PDB entry 9J2F | electron microscopy, 2.20 A resolution | chains L and M of the 54 polymer chains in the assembly

# Chain L
Name: Reaction center protein L chain
From: Blastochloris tepida
Reference sequence: A0A348FW72 (A0A348FW72_9HYPH); residues 0-273 here correspond to UniProt positions 1-274 (UniProt number = residue number + 1)
Chain sequence (274 residues; numbered 0 to 273; the number before each row is that of its first residue; numbering starts at 0):
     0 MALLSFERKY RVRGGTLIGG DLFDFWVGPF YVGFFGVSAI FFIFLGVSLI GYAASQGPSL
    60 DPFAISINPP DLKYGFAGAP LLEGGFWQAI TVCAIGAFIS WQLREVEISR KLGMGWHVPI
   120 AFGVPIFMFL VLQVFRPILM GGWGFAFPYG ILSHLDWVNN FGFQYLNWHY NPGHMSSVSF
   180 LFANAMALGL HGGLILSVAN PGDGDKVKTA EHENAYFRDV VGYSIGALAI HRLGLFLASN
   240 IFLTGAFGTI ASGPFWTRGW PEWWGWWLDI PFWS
Disordered / not traced: 0
Ion coordination: Fe ion: His190, His230 (shared with His218(M), Glu233(M), His265(M) of chain M)
Small-molecule neighbours:
  - bacteriochlorophyll b (BCB), molecule 1: Val46, Ile49, Phe97, Phe128, Leu131, Phe146, Ile150, Leu151, His153, Leu154, Trp156, Val157
  - bacteriochlorophyll b (BCB), molecule 2: Phe97, Phe121, Pro124, Ile125, Met127, Phe128, Leu131, Val157, Asn158, Phe160, Gly161, Phe162, Trp167, His168, Asn170, Gly172, His173, Ser176, Val177, Leu180, Phe181, Ile240, Phe241, Gly244, Ala245, Gly247, Thr248
  - bacteriochlorophyll b (BCB), molecule 3: Val157, Phe162, His168, Leu180, Phe181
  - bacteriochlorophyll b (BCB), molecule 4: His168, His173, Met174, Val177, Ser178, Phe179, Phe181, Ala182, Met185, Ala186, Leu232, Phe235, Leu236
  - bacteriopheophytin b (BPB), molecule 1: Phe41, Ile42, Gly45, Val46, Ile49, Ile89, Cys92, Ala93, Ala96, Phe97, Trp100, Glu104, Val117, Ala120, Phe121, Val123, Pro124, Phe128, Phe146, Tyr148, Gly149, Ile150, His153, Ala237, Ser238, Phe241
  - bacteriopheophytin b (BPB), molecule 2: Phe181, Ala184, Met185, Leu189, Phe216, Val219, Val220
  - diacyl glycerol (DGA): Pro171, Gly172, Ser175, Thr243, Phe246, Trp262, Trp265
  - menaquinone-7 (MQ7): Val26, Phe29, Tyr30, Val31, Gly35, Val36, Ile39, Ile42, Trp100, Arg103
  - Ubiquinone-8 (UQ8), molecule 1: Phe33, Phe34, Val36, Ser37, Phe40, Phe41, Val91, Ile94, Gly95, Ile98, Ser99
  - Ubiquinone-8 (UQ8), molecule 2: Asn170, Pro171, Gly172, Phe246, Gly247, Ala250, Phe254, Trp255, Trp259, Trp262
  - Ubiquinone-8 (UQ8), molecule 3: Ala186, Leu189, His190, Leu193, Ile194, Glu212, Asn213, Phe216, Val220, Tyr222, Ser223, Ile224, Gly225, Ala226, Ile229, Leu232
  - Ubiquinone-8 (UQ8), molecule 4: Trp263, Trp265, Trp266

# Chain M
Name: Reaction center protein M chain
From: Blastochloris tepida
Reference sequence: A0A348FW73 (A0A348FW73_9HYPH); residues 0-331 here correspond to UniProt positions 1-332 (UniProt number = residue number + 1)
Chain sequence (332 residues; row label = number of the first residue in the row; numbering starts at 0):
     0 MADFQTIYTQ IQARGPDHFG PSGQWGDIDR VGKPIFIKWL GRIGDAQIGP VYLGASGVGG
    60 IAFGLTAILI IGFNMLAQVS FDPLQFFRQF FWLGLYPPKA QYGMGIPPLN DGGWWLMAGL
   120 MMTLSLGCWW IRVYSRARAL GLGTHIAWNF AMAIFFVLCI GFFHPVLVGS WSEAVPFGIF
   180 PHLDWLTAFS MRYGNFYYCP WHGFSIGFAY GCGLLFAAHG ATILAVARFG GDREIEQITD
   240 RGTAVERAAL FWRWTMGFNA TIESIHRWGW FFSFMVMFSA SVGILLTGTF VDNWYLWCVK
   300 HGAAPDYPAF LPATPDPRAG TFDPRTLTGV PQ
Disordered / not traced: 0
Ion coordination: Fe ion: His218, Glu233, His265 (shared with His190(L), His230(L) of chain L)
Small-molecule neighbours:
  - bacteriochlorophyll b (BCB), molecule 1: Ala66, Ile67, Met121, Leu125, Phe149, Ala152, Ile153, Phe155, Val156, Ile159, Phe176, Trp184, Leu185, Thr186, Phe188, Ser189, Phe195, Tyr196, Cys198, Trp200, His201, Ser204, Ile205, Ala208, Tyr209, Val275, Met276, Ala279, Gly282, Ile283
  - bacteriochlorophyll b (BCB), molecule 2: Met121, Phe155, Val156, Ile159, Val174, Ile178, Phe179, His181, Leu182, Trp184, Leu185
  - bacteriochlorophyll b (BCB), molecule 3: Leu185, Tyr196, Tyr209
  - bacteriochlorophyll b (BCB), molecule 4: Tyr196, His201, Gly202, Ile205, Gly206, Tyr209, Gly210, Leu213, Phe271
  - bacteriopheophytin b (BPB), molecule 1: Gly59, Ile60, Gly63, Leu64, Ile67, Ser124, Leu125, Trp128, Val132, Ile145, Asn148, Phe149, Ala152, Ser272, Val275, Met276
  - bacteriopheophytin b (BPB), molecule 2: Tyr209, Gly212, Leu213, Ala216, Ala217, Trp251, Thr254, Met255
  - menaquinone-7 (MQ7): Leu213, Leu214, Ala217, His218, Thr221, Val244, Ala247, Ala248, Trp251, Met255, Phe257, Asn258, Ala259, Thr260, Ile261, Ile264, Trp267, Phe271
  - 15-cis-1,2-dihydroneurosporene (NS5): Ile67, Leu68, Ile70, Gly71, Phe72, Met74, Leu75, Phe85, Phe89, Trp114, Leu115, Gly118, Leu119, Met121, Thr122, Val156, Leu157, Ile159, Gly160, Phe161, Trp170, Val174, Pro175, Phe176, Gly177, Ile178, His181
  - Ubiquinone-8 (UQ8), molecule 1: Ala54, Phe62, Thr122, Leu123, Gly126, Cys127, Trp129, Ile130, Ser134, Trp147, Ala150, Ile153, Phe154, Leu157
  - Ubiquinone-8 (UQ8), molecule 2: Phe86, Arg87, Phe89, Phe90

# Interface between chain L and chain M
Residue-residue contacts (185):
  Leu3(L) - Leu249(M)  hydrophobic
  Leu3(L) - Arg252(M)
  Phe5(L) - Arg240(M)
  Phe5(L) - Glu245(M)
  Glu6(L) - Leu249(M)
  Glu6(L) - Trp253(M)  hydrogen bond
  Lys8(L) - Glu245(M)  salt bridge
  Tyr9(L) - Thr242(M)  hydrogen bond
  Tyr9(L) - Glu245(M)  hydrogen bond
  Tyr9(L) - Arg246(M)
  Tyr9(L) - Leu249(M)  hydrophobic
  Tyr9(L) - Trp253(M)
  Arg10(L) - Trp253(M)
  Trp25(L) - Trp253(M)
  Pro28(L) - Arg252(M)
  Pro28(L) - Trp253(M)
  Pro28(L) - Gly256(M)
  Phe29(L) - Trp253(M)
  Phe29(L) - Met255(M)
  Phe29(L) - Gly256(M)
  Tyr30(L) - Trp253(M)  hydrogen bond (backbone-backbone)
  Asp60(L) - Gly301(M)
  Asp60(L) - Ala302(M)
  Phe62(L) - Ala302(M)
  Ala63(L) - Ala302(M)  hydrogen bond (backbone-backbone)
  Ala63(L) - Ala303(M)
  Ala63(L) - Pro304(M)
  Asp70(L) - Phe309(M)
  Trp100(L) - Thr254(M)
  Arg103(L) - Trp253(M)  hydrogen bond (side chain-backbone)
  Arg103(L) - Thr254(M)  hydrogen bond (side chain-backbone)
  Glu104(L) - Phe250(M)
  Glu104(L) - Thr254(M)
  Ile107(L) - Phe250(M)  hydrophobic
  Ile107(L) - Trp253(M)
  Ile107(L) - Thr254(M)
  Lys110(L) - Trp253(M)
  Leu111(L) - Arg246(M)  hydrogen bond (backbone-side chain)
  Leu111(L) - Phe250(M)
  Leu111(L) - Trp253(M)  hydrophobic
  Gly112(L) - Phe228(M)
  Met113(L) - Ala224(M)
  Met113(L) - Val225(M)  hydrophobic
  Met113(L) - Arg246(M)
  Met113(L) - Phe250(M)  hydrophobic
  Gly114(L) - Ala224(M)  hydrogen bond (backbone-backbone)
  His116(L) - Thr5(M)  hydrogen bond
  His116(L) - Ala220(M)
  His116(L) - Leu223(M)
  His116(L) - Ala224(M)
  Val117(L) - Ala220(M)  hydrophobic
  Val117(L) - Thr221(M)
  Val117(L) - Phe250(M)  hydrophobic
  Val117(L) - Trp251(M)  hydrophobic
  Leu151(L) - Tyr197(M)  hydrophobic
  Leu151(L) - Ala302(M)
  Leu151(L) - Pro304(M)
  Ser152(L) - Tyr306(M)
  Leu154(L) - Tyr196(M)
  Asp155(L) - Tyr197(M)  hydrogen bond
  Asp155(L) - Pro304(M)
  Asp155(L) - Tyr306(M)  hydrogen bond
  Val157(L) - Tyr196(M)
  Asn158(L) - Asn194(M)
  Asn158(L) - Tyr196(M)
  Asn166(L) - Asp183(M)
  His168(L) - Leu182(M)
  His168(L) - Leu185(M)
  His168(L) - Thr186(M)  hydrogen bond
  Tyr169(L) - Phe179(M)  hydrophobic
  Tyr169(L) - Asp183(M)  hydrogen bond
  Leu180(L) - Ala208(M)
  Asn183(L) - Cys211(M)  hydrogen bond (side chain-backbone)
  Asn183(L) - Gly212(M)
  Asn183(L) - Phe215(M)
  Ala184(L) - Cys211(M)  hydrophobic
  Ala184(L) - Ser272(M)
  Ala186(L) - Phe215(M)
  Leu187(L) - Cys211(M)  hydrophobic
  Leu187(L) - Phe215(M)
  Leu187(L) - Gly268(M)
  Gly188(L) - Ser272(M)
  Leu189(L) - Ile145(M)
  His190(L) - His218(M)
  His190(L) - Glu233(M)  salt bridge
  His190(L) - His265(M)  hydrogen bond
  Gly191(L) - His265(M)
  Gly192(L) - His144(M)
  Gly192(L) - Ile145(M)
  Gly192(L) - Trp269(M)
  Leu193(L) - Ile145(M)
  Ile194(L) - Glu233(M)
  Ile194(L) - Ile237(M)  hydrophobic
  Ile194(L) - His265(M)
  Leu195(L) - His144(M)
  Leu195(L) - Glu262(M)
  Leu195(L) - His265(M)
  Leu195(L) - Arg266(M)
  Ser196(L) - Leu141(M)
  Ser196(L) - Gly142(M)  hydrogen bond (backbone-backbone)
  Ser196(L) - His144(M)  hydrogen bond (backbone-side chain)
  Val197(L) - Leu141(M)  hydrophobic
  Val197(L) - Ile234(M)  hydrophobic
  Asn199(L) - Gly142(M)
  Asn199(L) - His144(M)
  Asn199(L) - Glu262(M)  hydrogen bond
  Asn199(L) - Arg266(M)
  Pro200(L) - Gly140(M)
  Pro200(L) - Leu141(M)
  Pro200(L) - Gly142(M)
  Asp204(L) - Gly140(M)
  Val206(L) - Ile234(M)  hydrophobic
  Lys207(L) - Leu139(M)
  Lys207(L) - Gly140(M)  hydrogen bond (side chain-backbone)
  Lys207(L) - Leu141(M)
  Lys207(L) - Ile234(M)
  Glu210(L) - Pro20(M)
  His211(L) - Pro20(M)
  His211(L) - Leu139(M)
  Glu212(L) - Ile234(M)
  Ala214(L) - Pro20(M)
  Tyr215(L) - Val132(M)  hydrogen bond (side chain-backbone)
  Tyr215(L) - Arg135(M)
  Tyr215(L) - Ala136(M)
  Tyr215(L) - Leu139(M)  hydrophobic
  Tyr215(L) - Ile145(M)  hydrophobic
  Phe216(L) - Ile145(M)  hydrophobic
  Arg217(L) - Asp44(M)  salt bridge
  Arg217(L) - Gln46(M)
  Arg217(L) - Gly48(M)
  Arg217(L) - Pro49(M)
  Arg217(L) - Val50(M)
  Asp218(L) - Arg29(M)  salt bridge
  Asp218(L) - Val50(M)
  Asp218(L) - Tyr51(M)  hydrogen bond (backbone-backbone)
  Asp218(L) - Arg131(M)  hydrogen bond (backbone-side chain)
  Asp218(L) - Arg135(M)  salt bridge
  Asp218(L) - Leu139(M)
  Val219(L) - Trp128(M)
  Val219(L) - Arg131(M)  hydrogen bond (backbone-side chain)
  Gly221(L) - Ile47(M)
  Gly221(L) - Gly48(M)  hydrogen bond (backbone-backbone)
  Gly221(L) - Val50(M)
  Tyr222(L) - Leu39(M)
  Tyr222(L) - Gly43(M)
  Tyr222(L) - Asp44(M)  hydrogen bond (side chain-backbone)
  Tyr222(L) - Gln46(M)
  Tyr222(L) - Ile47(M)  hydrophobic
  Ser223(L) - Asp44(M)
  Ile224(L) - Gly43(M)
  Ile224(L) - Asp44(M)  hydrogen bond (backbone-backbone)
  Ala226(L) - Asp231(M)
  Leu227(L) - Leu223(M)  hydrophobic
  Leu227(L) - Ala226(M)  hydrophobic
  Leu227(L) - Asp231(M)
  Ala228(L) - Ile42(M)
  Ala228(L) - Gly43(M)
  Ile229(L) - Phe215(M)
  His230(L) - His218(M)  hydrogen bond
  His230(L) - Gly219(M)
  His230(L) - Ile222(M)
  His230(L) - Glu233(M)  salt bridge
  Arg231(L) - Gln4(M)  hydrogen bond (side chain-backbone)
  Arg231(L) - Thr5(M)  hydrogen bond (side chain-backbone)
  Arg231(L) - Ile6(M)
  Arg231(L) - Tyr7(M)
  Arg231(L) - Thr8(M)
  Arg231(L) - Arg41(M)
  Arg231(L) - Ile42(M)  hydrogen bond (side chain-backbone)
  Gly233(L) - Phe215(M)
  Leu234(L) - Ala216(M)
  Leu234(L) - Leu223(M)  hydrophobic
  Ala237(L) - Gly212(M)
  Ala237(L) - Ala216(M)  hydrophobic
  Trp263(L) - Trp91(M)  hydrophobic
  Trp263(L) - Phe179(M)
  Trp266(L) - Phe86(M)  hydrophobic
  Trp266(L) - Arg87(M)  hydrogen bond (side chain-backbone)
  Leu267(L) - Arg87(M)  hydrogen bond (backbone-side chain)
  Leu267(L) - Trp91(M)  hydrophobic
  Trp272(L) - Leu83(M)  hydrophobic
  Trp272(L) - Gln84(M)  hydrogen bond (backbone-side chain)
  Trp272(L) - Phe86(M)  hydrophobic
  Trp272(L) - Arg87(M)  hydrogen bond (backbone-side chain)
  Ser273(L) - Arg87(M)  hydrogen bond (backbone-side chain)
Other interface residues (no listed pair), chain L (91 interface residues in all): Ala1, Ser65, Asn67, Ser108, Ala120, Phe162, Met174, Ala198, Val220, Phe271
Other interface residues (no listed pair), chain M (96 interface residues in all): His17, Phe90, Asn148, Met190, Tyr209, Leu214, Ala217, Arg227, Thr238, Ala248, Asn258

# Summary
Chain L and chain M form an interface of 91 and 96 residues respectively, with 36 hydrogen bonds and 6 salt
bridges. Among the polar pairs are Lys8(L)-Glu245(M), His190(L)-Glu233(M) and Arg217(L)-Asp44(M).
Here chain L is Reaction center protein L chain and chain M is Reaction center protein M chain, both from
Blastochloris tepida. Entry 9J2F (Structure of photosynthetic LH1-RC complex from the purple bacterium
Blastochloris tepida) was determined by electron microscopy.
